3O91 - chains A and C of the 4 polymer chains in the assembly; structure by X-ray diffraction, 1.63 A resolution.

# Chain A (and C)
Molecule: nicotinamidase
From: Streptococcus pneumoniae
Notes: chain C of this document is another copy of the same molecule, construct and numbering; everything in this record applies to it too
UniProt: Q97PM2 (Q97PM2_STRPN); numbering as in UniProt (aligned over 1-191)
Chain sequence (211 residues; row label = number of the first residue in the row; numbers below 1 keep their minus sign (Met-19 is residue -19)):
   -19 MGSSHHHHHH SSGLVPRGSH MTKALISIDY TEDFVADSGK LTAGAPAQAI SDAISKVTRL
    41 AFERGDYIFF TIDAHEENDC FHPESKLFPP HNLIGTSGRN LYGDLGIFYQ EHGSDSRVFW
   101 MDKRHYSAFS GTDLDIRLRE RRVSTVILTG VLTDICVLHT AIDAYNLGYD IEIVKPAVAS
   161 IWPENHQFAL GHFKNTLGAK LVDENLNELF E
Not modelled in the structure: -19 to 1, 191 (chain C: -19 to 1, 57, 191)
Modified positions: Cys136 (S-[(S)-hydroxy(pyridin-3-yl)methyl]-L-cysteine; JJK)
Differences from the reference sequence: expression tag (-19 to 0)
Bound ions: Zn2+: Asp53, His55, Glu64, His71, Cys136
Reported in the primary citation:
  - catalytic residues: Leu132

# How chain A and chain C interact
Pairs across the interface (15):
  Asp115(A) - Arg119(C)  salt bridge
  Arg119(A) - Asp115(C)  salt bridge
  Arg119(A) - Arg119(C)
  Arg119(A) - Leu147(C)  hydrogen bond (side chain-backbone)
  Arg119(A) - Gly148(C)
  Arg119(A) - Tyr149(C)
  Arg122(A) - Ser124(C)
  Arg122(A) - Gly148(C)  hydrogen bond (side chain-backbone)
  Arg122(A) - Asp150(C)  salt bridge
  Ser124(A) - Arg122(C)
  Leu147(A) - Arg119(C)  hydrogen bond (backbone-side chain)
  Gly148(A) - Arg119(C)
  Gly148(A) - Arg122(C)  hydrogen bond (backbone-side chain)
  Tyr149(A) - Arg119(C)
  Asp150(A) - Arg122(C)  salt bridge
Other interface residues (no listed pair), chain A (11 interface residues in all): Ile116, Val123, Asn146
Other interface residues (no listed pair), chain C (11 interface residues in all): Ile116, Val123, Asn146

# In short
Chain A and chain C each contribute 11 residues to their interface, with 4 hydrogen bonds and 4 salt bridges.
Among the polar pairs are Asp115(A)-Arg119(C), Arg122(A)-Asp150(C) and Arg119(A)-Leu147(C). Asp53(A),
His55(A), Glu64(A), His71(A) and Cys136(A) coordinate Zn2+. From the paper: the catalytic residue Leu132(A).
Chain A and chain C are both nicotinamidase (Streptococcus pneumoniae); the structure, High resolution crystal
structures of Streptococcus pneumoniae nicotinamidase with trapped intermediates provide insights into
catalytic mechanism ..., was determined by X-ray diffraction together with 3O90, 3O92, 3O93 and 3O94 from the
same study.
